PDB entry 5Z0D | X-ray diffraction, 1.16 A resolution | chains A and B

# Chain A
Name: Tyrosinase
From: Streptomyces castaneoglobisporus
Notes: EC 1.14.18.1
Reference sequence: Q83WS2 (Q83WS2_9ACTN); residues 1-273 here = UniProt positions 1-273
Chain sequence (281 residues; each row starts with the number of its first residue):
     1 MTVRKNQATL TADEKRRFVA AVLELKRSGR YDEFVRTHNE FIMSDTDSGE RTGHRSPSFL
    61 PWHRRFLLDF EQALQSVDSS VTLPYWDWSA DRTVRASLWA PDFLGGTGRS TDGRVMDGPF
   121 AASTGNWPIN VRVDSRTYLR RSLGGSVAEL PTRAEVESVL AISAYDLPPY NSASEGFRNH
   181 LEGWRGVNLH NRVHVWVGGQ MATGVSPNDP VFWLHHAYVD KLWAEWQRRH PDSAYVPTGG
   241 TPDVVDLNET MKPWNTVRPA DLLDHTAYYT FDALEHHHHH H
Not modelled in the structure: 1, 278-281
Construct notes: conflict S123 (Phe in Q83WS2); expression tag (274-281)
Ion coordination: Cu ion site 1: H38, H54, H63; Cu ion site 2: H190, H194, H216; Cu ion site 3 near H277 (its only coordinating residue here)

# Chain B
Name: MelC
From: Streptomyces castaneoglobisporus
Reference sequence: Q83WS1 (Q83WS1_9ACTN); residues 1-126 here = UniProt positions 1-126
Chain sequence (134 residues; numbered 1 to 134; the number before each row is that of its first residue):
     1 MPEITRRRAL TAAAAVAATA SAAVTLAAPA ASAAGHHEPA APESFDEVYK GRRIQGRPAG
    61 GGAHHHEHGG GYEVFVDGVQ LHVMRNADGS WISVVSHYDP VPTPRAAARA AVDELQGAPL
   121 LPFPANLEHH HHHH
Not modelled in the structure: 1-39, 60-65, 126-134
Construct notes: expression tag (127-134)
Ion coordination: Cu ion: E67, H68, H82, M84, H97

# Interface between chain A and chain B
Contacting residue pairs - 61 pairs, chain A then chain B:
  H38(A) with Y98(B)
  N39(A) with V94(B)
  E40(A) with H66(B), salt bridge
  I42(A) with M84(B); H97(B); Y98(B)
  M43(A) with E67(B); H68(B), hydrogen bond (backbone-backbone); H82(B), hydrogen bond (backbone-side chain); M84(B); P124(B), hydrophobic
  S44(A) with H66(B), hydrogen bond (side chain-backbone); E67(B); H68(B)
  D45(A) with M84(B)
  T46(A) with H68(B); M84(B)
  D47(A) with N86(B); A87(B), hydrogen bond (side chain-backbone)
  R55(A) with M84(B); N86(B), hydrogen bond; I92(B)
  T111(A) with Q116(B), hydrogen bond (backbone-side chain)
  D112(A) with Q116(B)
  R132(A) with L121(B)
  V133(A) with V94(B), hydrophobic; V95(B), hydrophobic; L120(B), hydrophobic; L121(B), hydrogen bond (backbone-backbone)
  D134(A) with E114(B); L115(B); A118(B)
  S135(A) with A118(B); P119(B), hydrogen bond (side chain-backbone); L121(B)
  R136(A) with E114(B), hydrogen bond (side chain-backbone); L115(B), hydrogen bond (side chain-backbone); Q116(B), hydrogen bond; A118(B)
  R140(A) with E114(B), salt bridge
  S172(A) with A87(B)
  A173(A) with A87(B), hydrophobic
  W184(A) with I92(B), hydrophobic; H97(B); P100(B), hydrophobic
  R185(A) with D88(B), salt bridge
  H190(A) with Y98(B)
  N191(A) with Y98(B)
  H194(A) with Y98(B)
  V195(A) with Y98(B); D99(B)
  M201(A) with Y98(B)
  A202(A) with V95(B); S96(B); H97(B), hydrogen bond (backbone-backbone); Y98(B)
  T203(A) with V94(B); V95(B); Y98(B)
  G204(A) with V94(B), hydrogen bond (backbone-backbone)
  S206(A) with Y98(B), hydrogen bond
Also at the interface, not in a pair above, chain A (34 interface residues in all): G113, N171, G199
Also at the interface, not in a pair above, chain B (26 interface residues in all): R85, F123

# Overview
The interface between chain A and chain B involves 34 residues on one side and 26 on the other, with 14
hydrogen bonds and 3 salt bridges. Among the polar pairs are E40(A)-H66(B), R140(A)-E114(B) and
R185(A)-D88(B).
Chain A is Tyrosinase and chain B is MelC, both from Streptomyces castaneoglobisporus; the structure, 1.16
A-resolution crystal structure of the deoxy-form tyrosinase from Streptomyces castaneoglobisporus in complex
with the caddie ..., was determined by X-ray diffraction.
